PDB entry 4B4L | X-ray diffraction, 1.75 A resolution | chain A

[Chain A]
Protein: Death-associated protein kinase 1
Organism: Homo sapiens
Notes: EC 2.7.11.1; fragment: catalytic and autoregulatory domain, residues 1-334
UniProt: P53355 (DAPK1_HUMAN); residues 1-334 here = UniProt positions 1-334
Chain sequence (336 residues; numbered -1 to 334; the number before each row is that of its first residue; numbers below 1 keep their minus sign (Gly-1 is residue -1)):
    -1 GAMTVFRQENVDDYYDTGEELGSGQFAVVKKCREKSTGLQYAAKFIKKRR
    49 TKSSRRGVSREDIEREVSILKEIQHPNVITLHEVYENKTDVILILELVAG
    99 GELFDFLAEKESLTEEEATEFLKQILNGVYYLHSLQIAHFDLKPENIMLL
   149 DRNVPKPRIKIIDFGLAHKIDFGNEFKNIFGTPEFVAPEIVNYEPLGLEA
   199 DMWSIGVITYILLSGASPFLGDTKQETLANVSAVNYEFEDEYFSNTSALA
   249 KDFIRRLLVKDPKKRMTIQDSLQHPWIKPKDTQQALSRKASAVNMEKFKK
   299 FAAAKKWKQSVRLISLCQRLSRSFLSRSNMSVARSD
Disordered / not traced: -1 to 4, 304-334
Sequence notes: expression tag (-1 to 0); engineered mutation Ala302 (Arg in P53355)
Reported in the primary citation:
  - contacts within the chain: Glu182-Ser215
  - mutagenesis - K306A: increased catalytic activity on in the absence of CaM
  - post-translational modification sites: Ser308 (citing earlier work)
  - mutagenesis - K306A: unchanged signaling
  - specificity-determining residues: Glu182
  - mutagenesis - E182A, E182R: decreased catalytic activity on DAPK1(CD)
  - mutagenesis - E182A: decreased signaling in response to membrane blebbing
  - mutagenesis - E182R (2-fold): decreased signaling in response to blebbing

[Overview]
From the paper: E182A and E182R reduce catalytic activity on DAPK1(CD); the specificity determinant Glu182.
Chain A is Death-associated protein kinase 1 (Homo sapiens); the structure, Crystal structure of an ard
dap-kinase 1 mutant, was determined by X-ray diffraction together with 2XUU and 2W4K from the same study.
